6GYS - chains A and G of the 12 polymer chains in the assembly; structure by electron microscopy, 4.40 A resolution (low resolution: residue-level contacts below are approximate; hydrogen-bond / salt-bridge calls are withheld).

[Chain A]
Name: Centromere DNA-binding protein complex CBF3 subunit C
From: Saccharomyces cerevisiae
UniProt: P35203 (CBF3C_YEAST); numbering as in UniProt (aligned over 1-478)
Amino-acid sequence (478 residues; each row starts with the number of its first residue):
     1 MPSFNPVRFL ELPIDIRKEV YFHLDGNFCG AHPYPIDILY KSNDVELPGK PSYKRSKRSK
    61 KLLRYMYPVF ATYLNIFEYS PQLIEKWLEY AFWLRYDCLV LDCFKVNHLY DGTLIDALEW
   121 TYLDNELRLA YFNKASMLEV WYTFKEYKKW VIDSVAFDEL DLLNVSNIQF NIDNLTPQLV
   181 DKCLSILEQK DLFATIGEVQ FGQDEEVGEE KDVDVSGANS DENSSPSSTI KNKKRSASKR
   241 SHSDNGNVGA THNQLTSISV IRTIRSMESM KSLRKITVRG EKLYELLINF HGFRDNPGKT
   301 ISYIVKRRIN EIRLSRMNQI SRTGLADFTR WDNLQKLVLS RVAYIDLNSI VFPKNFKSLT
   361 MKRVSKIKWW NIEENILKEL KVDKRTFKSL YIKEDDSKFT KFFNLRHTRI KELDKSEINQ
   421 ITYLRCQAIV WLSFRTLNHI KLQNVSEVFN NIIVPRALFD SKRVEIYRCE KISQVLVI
Unresolved in the structure: 1-2, 49-55, 205-252

[Chain G]
Molecule: 52-nt DNA strand
From: Saccharomyces cerevisiae
Sequence (52 nucleotides; numbered 1 to 52; the number before each row is that of its first residue):
     1 TTCTTACTAT TTCTTTTTTA ACTTTCGGAA ATCAAATACA CTAATATTTT AA

[Interface between chain A and chain G]
Pairs across the interface - 8 pairs, chain A then chain G:
  Arg294(A) - DA31(G)
  Asp295(A) - DA31(G)
  Asn296(A) - DA31(G)
  Pro297(A) - DA31(G)
  Thr300(A) - DA31(G)
  Tyr303(A) - DT32(G)
  Tyr303(A) - DC33(G)
  Lys306(A) - DT32(G)
Interface residues without a listed pair, chain A (9 interface residues in all): Ser302, Arg330
Interface residues without a listed pair, chain G (4 interface residues in all): DA30

[Summary]
The interface between chain A and chain G involves 9 residues on one side and 4 on the other.
Chain A is Centromere DNA-binding protein complex CBF3 subunit C and chain G is a 52-nt DNA strand, both from
Saccharomyces cerevisiae; the structure, Cryo-EM structure of the CBF3-CEN3 complex of the budding yeast
kinetochore, was determined by electron microscopy together with 6GYP and 6GYU from the same study.
